Entry 3WLC (X-ray diffraction, 2.49 A resolution); this record covers chain A.

== Chain A ==
Protein: Myosin light chain kinase, Green fluorescent protein, Calmodulin
From: Gallus gallus
UniProt: chimeric construct of Q6LDG3, P42212, P0DP29: residues 40-58 from Q6LDG3 (Q6LDG3_CHICK) positions 37-55 (UniProt number = residue number - 3); residues 61-150 from P42212 positions 149-238 (UniProt number = residue number + 88); residues 159-301 from P42212 positions 2-144 (UniProt number = residue number - 157); residues 304-450 from P0DP29 positions 3-149 (UniProt number = residue number - 301)
Sequence (448 residues; each row starts with the number of its first residue; note: 2 numbers in that range are skipped by the numbering (no residue carries them; nothing is unmodelled there)):
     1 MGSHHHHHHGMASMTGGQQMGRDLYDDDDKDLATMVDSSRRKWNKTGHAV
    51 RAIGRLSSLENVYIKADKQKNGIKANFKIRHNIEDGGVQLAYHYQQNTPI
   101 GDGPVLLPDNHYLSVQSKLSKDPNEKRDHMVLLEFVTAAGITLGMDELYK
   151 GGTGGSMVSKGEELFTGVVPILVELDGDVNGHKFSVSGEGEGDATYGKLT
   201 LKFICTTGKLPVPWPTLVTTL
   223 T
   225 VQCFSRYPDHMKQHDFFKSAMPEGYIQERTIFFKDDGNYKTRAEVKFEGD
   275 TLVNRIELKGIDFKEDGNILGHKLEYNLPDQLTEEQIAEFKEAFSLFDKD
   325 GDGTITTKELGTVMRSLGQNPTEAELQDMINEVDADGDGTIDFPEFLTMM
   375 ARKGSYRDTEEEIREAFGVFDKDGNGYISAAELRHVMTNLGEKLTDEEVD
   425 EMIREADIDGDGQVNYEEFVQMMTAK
Unresolved in the structure: 1-37, 143-158, 449-450
Construct notes: expression tag (1-39); engineered mutation N44 (Gln41 in Q6LDG3), K65 (Met153 in P42212), A75 (Val163 in P42212), G87 (Ser175 in P42212), Y92 (Asp180 in P42212), V115 (Thr203 in P42212), K118 (Ala206 in P42212), L143 (His231 in P42212), L221 (Phe64 in P42212), I250 (Val93 in P42212), D362 (Asn61 in P0DP29), G378 (Met77 in P0DP29), S379 (Lys78 in P0DP29), Y380 (Asp79 in P0DP29), R381 (Thr80 in P0DP29), T383 (Ser82 in P0DP29), G392 (Arg91 in P0DP29); linker (59-60, 151-158, 302-303); chromophore (223, 223, 223)
Modified positions: T223 ({2-[(1R,2R)-1-amino-2-hydroxypropyl]-4-(4-hydroxybenzylidene)-5-oxo-4,5-dihydro-1H-imidazol-1-yl}acetic acid; CRO)
Covalent attachments: covalent link L221-T223; covalent link T223-V225
Bound ions: Ca2+ site 1: D322, D324, D326, T328, E333; Ca2+ site 2: D358, D360, D362, T364, E369; Ca2+ site 3: D395, D397, N399, Y401, E406; Ca2+ site 4: D431, D433, D435, Q437, E442
Curated features (UniProtKB/Swiss-Prot):
  - binding site (Ca(2+)): D322, D324, D326, T328, E333, D358, D360, T364, E369, D395, D397, N399, Y401, E406, D431, D433, D435, Q437, E442
  - modified residue: K323 (N6-acetyllysine), T346 (Phosphothreonine), K396 (N6-acetyllysine), Y401 (Phosphotyrosine), S403 (Phosphoserine), T412 (Phosphothreonine), K417 (N6,N6,N6-trimethyllysine), Y440 (Phosphotyrosine)
  - cross-link: K323 (Glycyl lysine isopeptide (Lys-Gly) (interchain with G-Cter in SUMO2))

== Summary ==
D322, D324, D326, T328 and E333 form the Ca2+ site 1. D358, D360, D362, T364 and E369 form the Ca2+ site 2.
From UniProt: 19 Ca2+-binding residues.
Chain A is Myosin light chain kinase, Green fluorescent protein, Calmodulin (Gallus gallus); the structure,
Crystal structure of dimeric GCaMP6m, was determined by X-ray diffraction (same publication as 3WLD).
